Entry 5YI5 (electron microscopy, 3.00 A resolution); this record covers chains B and N of the 24 polymer chains in the assembly.

# Chain B (and N)
Name: Ferritin heavy chain
Organism: Homo sapiens
Notes: EC 1.16.3.1; chain N of this document is another copy of the same molecule, construct and numbering; everything in this record applies to it too
Reference sequence: P02794 (FRIH_HUMAN); residues 1-177 here = UniProt positions 1-177
Sequence (177 residues; numbered 1 to 177; the number before each row is that of its first residue):
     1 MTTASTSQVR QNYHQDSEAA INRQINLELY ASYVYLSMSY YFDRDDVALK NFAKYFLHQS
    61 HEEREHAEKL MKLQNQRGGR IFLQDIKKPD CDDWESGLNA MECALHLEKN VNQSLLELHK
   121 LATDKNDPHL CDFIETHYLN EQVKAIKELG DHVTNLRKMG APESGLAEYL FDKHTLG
Not modelled in the structure: 1-5
UniProt features mapped onto this chain:
  - binding site (Fe cation): E28, E63, H66, E108, Q142
  - site: R23 (Essential for association with cargo receptor NCOA4)
  - modified residue: M1 (N-acetylmethionine), T2 (N-acetylthreonine)
  - mutagenesis: R23 (R23A: Abrogates interaction with NCOA4. Fails to localize to punctate lysosomal structures), E28 (E28A: Reduces iron binding and oxidation rate; when associated with Q-87), K87 (K87Q: Reduces iron binding and oxidation rate; when associated with A-28. No effect on iron binding but the oxidation rate is severely reduced; when associated with A-108), E108 (E108A: No effect on iron binding but the oxidation rate is severely reduced; when associated with Q-87)

# Interface between chain B and chain N
Residue-residue contacts (36):
  S7(B) with D45(N), hydrogen bond
  V9(B) with D45(N)
  L29(B) with Y33(N), hydrophobic
  Y33(B) with L29(N), hydrophobic; L83(N); Q84(N); I86(N), hydrophobic
  S37(B) with L83(N)
  Y40(B) with E68(N); M71(N), hydrophobic; N75(N), hydrogen bond (backbone-side chain)
  D43(B) with N75(N), hydrogen bond
  R44(B) with R80(N)
  D45(B) with S7(N), hydrogen bond; V9(N)
  S60(B) with R64(N), hydrogen bond
  R64(B) with S60(N), hydrogen bond; R64(N)
  E68(B) with Y40(N)
  M71(B) with Y40(N), hydrophobic
  N75(B) with Y40(N), hydrogen bond (side chain-backbone); D43(N), hydrogen bond
  R80(B) with R44(N)
  L83(B) with Y33(N); S37(N); K88(N)
  Q84(B) with Y33(N)
  D85(B) with I86(N); K87(N); K88(N), hydrogen bond (side chain-backbone)
  I86(B) with Y33(N), hydrophobic; D85(N); I86(N), hydrogen bond (backbone-backbone)
  K87(B) with D85(N)
  K88(B) with L83(N); D85(N), hydrogen bond (backbone-side chain)
Interface residues without a listed pair, chain B (30 interface residues in all): Q8, S32, L36, D46, L57, H61, I81, F82, D92
Interface residues without a listed pair, chain N (30 interface residues in all): Q8, S32, L36, D46, L57, H61, I81, F82, D92

# Overview
The chain B/chain N interface involves 30 residues from each chain, with 11 hydrogen bonds. Polar pairs
include S7(B)-D45(N), Y40(B)-N75(N) and D43(B)-N75(N). UniProt lists 5 Fe cation-binding residues and 4
mutagenesis sites on chain B.
Both chains are Ferritin heavy chain (Homo sapiens). Entry 5YI5 (human ferritin mutant - E-helix deletion) was
determined by electron microscopy (same publication as 5XB1).
